2XHL - chains A and B; structure by X-ray diffraction, 2.80 A resolution.

Chain A:
Name: Botulinum neurotoxin B light chain
From: Clostridium botulinum
Notes: EC 3.4.24.69
UniProt: P10844 (BXB_CLOBO); residue numbers follow UniProt; this construct covers 1-437
Amino-acid sequence (453 residues; each row starts with the number of its first residue):
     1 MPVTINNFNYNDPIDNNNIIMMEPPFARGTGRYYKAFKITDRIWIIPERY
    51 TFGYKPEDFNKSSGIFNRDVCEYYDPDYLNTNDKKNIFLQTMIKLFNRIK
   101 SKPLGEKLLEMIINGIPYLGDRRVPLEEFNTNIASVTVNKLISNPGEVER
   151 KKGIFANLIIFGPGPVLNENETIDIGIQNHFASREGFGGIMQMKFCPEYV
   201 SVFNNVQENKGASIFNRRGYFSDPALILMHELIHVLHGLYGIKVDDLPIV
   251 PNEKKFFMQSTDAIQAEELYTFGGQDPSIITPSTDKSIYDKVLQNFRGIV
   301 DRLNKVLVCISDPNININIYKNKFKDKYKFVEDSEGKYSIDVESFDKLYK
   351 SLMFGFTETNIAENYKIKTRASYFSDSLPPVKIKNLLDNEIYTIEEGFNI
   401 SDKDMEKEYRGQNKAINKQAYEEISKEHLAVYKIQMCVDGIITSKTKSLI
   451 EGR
Disordered / not traced: 208-218, 442-453
Construct notes: expression tag (438-453)
Ion coordination: Zn2+: His-230, His-234, Glu-268
Swiss-Prot annotation at these positions:
  - active site: Glu-231
  - binding site (Zn(2+)): His-230, His-234, Glu-268
From the paper describing this entry:
  - conformationally variable residues (order/disorder transition): Glu-208 to Arg-218

Chain B:
Name: Botulinum neurotoxin B heavy chain
From: Clostridium botulinum
UniProt: P10844 (BXB_CLOBO); residues 461-873 here correspond to UniProt positions 446-858 (UniProt number = residue number - 15)
Amino-acid sequence (433 residues; row label = number of the first residue in the row):
   454 NKALNLQCIDVDNEDLFFIADKNSFSDDLSKNERIEYNTQSNYIENDFPI
   504 NELILDTDLISKIELPSENTESLTDFNVDVPVYEKQPAIKKIFTDENTIF
   554 QYLYSQTFPLDIRDISLTSSFDDALLFSNKVYSFFSMDYIKTANKVVEAG
   604 LFAGWVKQIVNDFVIEANKSNTMDKIADISLIVPYIGLALNVGNETAKGN
   654 FENAFEIAGASILLEFIPELLIPVVGAFLLESYIDNKNKIIKTIDNALTK
   704 RNEKWSDMYGLIVAQWLSTVNTQFYTIKEGMYKALNYQAQALEEIIKYRY
   754 NIYSEKEKSNINIDFNDINSKLNEGINQAIDNINNFINGCSVSYLMKKMI
   804 PLAVEKLLDFDNTLKKNLLNYIDENKLYLIGSAEYEKSKVNKYLKTIMPF
   854 DLSIYTNDTILIEMFNKYNSLEALASGHHHHHH
Disordered / not traced: 454-457, 626-630, 873-886
Construct notes: expression tag (454-460, 874-886)
From the paper describing this entry:
  - conformationally variable residues (order/disorder transition): Met-626 to Ala-630

How chain A and chain B interact:
Cross-chain cystine bridges: Cys-437(A)/Cys-461(B)
Pairs across the interface (218):
  Glu-23(A) with Phe-529(B)
  Pro-25(A) with Val-531(B)
  Phe-26(A) with Val-531(B), hydrophobic; Asp-532(B)
  Arg-28(A) with Phe-529(B), hydrogen bond (side chain-backbone); Asn-530(B); Val-531(B), hydrogen bond (side chain-backbone)
  Gly-29(A) with Phe-529(B)
  Lys-38(A) with Glu-521(B), salt bridge
  Asp-41(A) with Leu-518(B)
  Arg-42(A) with Leu-518(B); Pro-519(B), hydrogen bond (side chain-backbone); Glu-521(B)
  Phe-52(A) with Tyr-536(B)
  Gly-53(A) with Pro-534(B); Val-535(B); Tyr-536(B), hydrogen bond (backbone-backbone)
  Tyr-54(A) with Tyr-536(B)
  Asp-58(A) with Tyr-536(B); Lys-538(B)
  Asn-60(A) with Lys-538(B), hydrogen bond (backbone-side chain)
  Ser-62(A) with Lys-538(B)
  Ser-63(A) with Ala-541(B), hydrogen bond (backbone-backbone)
  Gly-64(A) with Gln-539(B); Ala-541(B)
  Ile-65(A) with Lys-538(B); Gln-539(B), hydrogen bond (backbone-backbone); Ala-541(B), hydrophobic
  Phe-66(A) with Tyr-536(B), hydrophobic; Glu-537(B); Lys-538(B)
  Arg-68(A) with Asn-466(B); Gln-539(B)
  Asp-69(A) with Glu-467(B)
  Cys-71(A) with Glu-467(B)
  Tyr-74(A) with Lys-538(B), hydrogen bond
  Pro-103(A) with Ile-507(B), hydrophobic
  Leu-104(A) with Ile-503(B), hydrophobic
  Lys-107(A) with Leu-506(B), hydrogen bond (side chain-backbone); Ile-507(B), hydrogen bond (side chain-backbone); Asp-509(B), hydrogen bond (side chain-backbone)
  Met-111(A) with Leu-512(B)
  Ile-113(A) with Leu-518(B)
  Asn-114(A) with Ser-514(B), hydrogen bond
  Ile-116(A) with Leu-518(B), hydrophobic
  Asn-132(A) with Leu-526(B); Thr-527(B), hydrogen bond (side chain-backbone); Asp-528(B), hydrogen bond (side chain-backbone)
  Ile-133(A) with Leu-526(B)
  Ala-134(A) with Leu-526(B)
  Thr-137(A) with Thr-523(B); Glu-524(B); Leu-526(B)
  Asn-139(A) with Ser-525(B); Leu-526(B), hydrogen bond (side chain-backbone); Phe-529(B)
  Lys-151(A) with Ser-525(B), hydrogen bond (backbone-side chain)
  Lys-152(A) with Ser-525(B), hydrogen bond (backbone-side chain)
  Gly-153(A) with Glu-521(B); Asn-522(B); Thr-523(B), hydrogen bond (backbone-backbone); Glu-524(B); Ser-525(B)
  Ile-154(A) with Glu-521(B); Thr-523(B)
  Phe-155(A) with Ser-520(B); Glu-521(B), hydrogen bond (backbone-backbone); Thr-523(B)
  Ile-175(A) with Val-531(B), hydrophobic
  Gly-176(A) with Val-531(B); Asp-532(B), hydrogen bond (backbone-backbone)
  Ile-177(A) with Asn-530(B); Asp-532(B)
  Gln-178(A) with Asn-530(B); Asp-532(B), hydrogen bond (backbone-side chain)
  Asn-179(A) with Asp-532(B), hydrogen bond (backbone-side chain)
  Val-206(A) with Glu-732(B); Ile-783(B); Asn-787(B), hydrogen bond (backbone-side chain)
  Gln-207(A) with Lys-731(B); Asn-787(B); Asn-791(B), hydrogen bond
  Leu-247(A) with Asn-476(B); Ser-477(B); Phe-478(B); Ser-479(B)
  Pro-248(A) with Ser-477(B)
  Ile-249(A) with Phe-471(B), hydrophobic; Ser-477(B)
  Val-250(A) with Ala-473(B); Asp-474(B), hydrogen bond (backbone-backbone); Ser-477(B), hydrogen bond (backbone-side chain)
  Pro-251(A) with Phe-471(B), hydrophobic; Ile-472(B)
  Asn-252(A) with Ile-472(B), hydrogen bond (backbone-backbone); Asp-474(B)
  Phe-256(A) with Ile-545(B), hydrophobic; Thr-547(B); Thr-551(B)
  Phe-257(A) with Leu-469(B); Phe-470(B), hydrogen bond (backbone-backbone); Phe-553(B), hydrophobic; Glu-668(B); Phe-669(B), hydrophobic
  Met-258(A) with Leu-469(B); Phe-470(B); Ile-472(B), hydrophobic; Phe-669(B), hydrophobic
  Gln-259(A) with Asn-466(B); Glu-467(B); Leu-469(B); Phe-470(B), hydrogen bond (backbone-backbone)
  Ser-260(A) with Asn-466(B), hydrogen bond (backbone-side chain)
  Thr-261(A) with Phe-471(B)
  Ile-264(A) with Phe-471(B), hydrophobic
  Gln-275(A) with Leu-720(B); Tyr-858(B); Thr-859(B), hydrogen bond
  Pro-277(A) with Asn-499(B), hydrogen bond (backbone-side chain)
  Ser-278(A) with Ala-717(B); Leu-720(B); Tyr-858(B), hydrogen bond (side chain-backbone)
  Ile-279(A) with Ala-717(B); Leu-720(B), hydrophobic; Ser-721(B)
  Thr-281(A) with Leu-714(B); Ala-717(B)
  Pro-282(A) with Asp-710(B); Gly-713(B)
  Ser-283(A) with Ser-479(B)
  Thr-284(A) with Ser-479(B)
  Asp-285(A) with Ile-497(B); Asn-499(B), hydrogen bond
  Lys-286(A) with Asn-495(B), hydrogen bond (side chain-backbone); Ile-497(B); Asp-710(B), salt bridge
  Tyr-289(A) with Ile-497(B), hydrophobic
  Ser-311(A) with Glu-524(B)
  Asp-312(A) with Thr-523(B), hydrogen bond; Glu-524(B)
  Tyr-320(A) with Pro-519(B); Ser-520(B)
  Asn-322(A) with Ile-516(B)
  Lys-323(A) with Ser-514(B), hydrogen bond; Ile-516(B), hydrogen bond (side chain-backbone); Glu-517(B)
  Asp-326(A) with Ser-514(B), hydrogen bond; Lys-515(B), hydrogen bond (side chain-backbone); Ile-516(B), hydrogen bond (side chain-backbone)
  Lys-329(A) with Asp-511(B); Leu-512(B); Ile-513(B)
  Lys-347(A) with Phe-501(B); Asp-509(B), salt bridge
  Leu-348(A) with Leu-512(B), hydrophobic
  Lys-350(A) with Glu-498(B); Phe-501(B)
  Ser-351(A) with Phe-501(B); Leu-512(B)
  Phe-354(A) with Ile-497(B), hydrophobic; Glu-498(B); Asn-499(B); Asp-500(B)
  Gly-355(A) with Phe-501(B); Ile-503(B); Leu-506(B)
  Phe-356(A) with Leu-506(B), hydrophobic
  Asn-360(A) with Ile-503(B)
  Phe-374(A) with Phe-471(B), hydrophobic
  Ser-375(A) with Tyr-728(B)
  Asp-376(A) with Glu-467(B); Asp-468(B); Tyr-728(B), hydrogen bond (backbone-side chain); Glu-732(B)
  Ser-377(A) with Glu-467(B), hydrogen bond (backbone-side chain)
  Val-431(A) with Asp-465(B); Ala-541(B)
  Tyr-432(A) with Asp-465(B); Asn-466(B), hydrogen bond (backbone-backbone); Pro-540(B); Ala-541(B); Lys-543(B)
  Lys-433(A) with Val-464(B); Asp-465(B), salt bridge; Ala-541(B), hydrogen bond (backbone-backbone); Ile-542(B); Lys-543(B), hydrogen bond (backbone-backbone)
  Ile-434(A) with Ile-462(B); Asp-463(B); Val-464(B), hydrogen bond (backbone-backbone); Asn-466(B); Leu-469(B), hydrophobic; Lys-543(B); Ile-545(B), hydrophobic
  Gln-435(A) with Cys-461(B); Ile-462(B); Asp-463(B); Lys-543(B), hydrogen bond (backbone-backbone); Lys-544(B); Ile-545(B), hydrogen bond (backbone-backbone)
  Met-436(A) with Gln-460(B); Cys-461(B); Ile-462(B), hydrogen bond (backbone-backbone); Leu-469(B), hydrophobic; Ile-545(B), hydrophobic; Phe-553(B), hydrophobic; Gln-554(B)
  Cys-437(A) with Gln-460(B); Cys-461(B), disulfide; Ile-545(B), hydrogen bond (backbone-backbone); Phe-546(B); Thr-547(B), hydrogen bond (backbone-backbone)
  Val-438(A) with Gln-460(B), hydrogen bond (backbone-backbone); Thr-547(B); Asp-548(B)
  Asp-439(A) with Phe-546(B); Asp-548(B)
  Ile-441(A) with Asn-458(B)
Interface residues without a listed pair, chain A (112 interface residues in all): Asn-17, Trp-44, Lys-61, Val-70, Arg-123, Thr-131, Lys-140, Glu-171, Ile-173, Ile-280, Ile-315, Ile-319, Gly-440
Interface residues without a listed pair, chain B (94 interface residues in all): Asp-481, Leu-482, Tyr-496, Leu-508, Val-533, Glu-549, Ser-709, Val-716
Interface features reported in the paper:
  - pairs named by the authors: Cys-437(A)/Cys-461(B) (covalent link)

Overview:
112 residues of chain A and 94 residues of chain B are in contact, with 1 disulfide bond, 53 hydrogen bonds
and 4 salt bridges. Polar pairs include Lys-38(A)/Glu-521(B), Lys-286(A)/Asp-710(B) and Lys-347(A)/Asp-509(B).
The paper describes a contact between Cys-437(A) and Cys-461(B). From the paper: conformational variability at
Glu-208(A) and Met-626(B).
Here chain A is Botulinum neurotoxin B light chain and chain B is Botulinum neurotoxin B heavy chain, both
from Clostridium botulinum. Entry 2XHL (Structure of a functional derivative of Clostridium botulinum
neurotoxin type B) was determined by X-ray diffraction.
